PDB entry 2XE8 | X-ray diffraction, 1.79 A resolution | chain A

== Chain A ==
Name: Phosphoglycerate kinase 1
From: Homo sapiens
Notes: EC 2.7.2.3
UniProt: P00558 (PGK1_HUMAN); residues 0-416 here correspond to UniProt positions 1-417 (UniProt number = residue number + 1)
Amino-acid sequence (417 residues; numbered 0 to 416; the number before each row is that of its first residue; numbering starts at 0):
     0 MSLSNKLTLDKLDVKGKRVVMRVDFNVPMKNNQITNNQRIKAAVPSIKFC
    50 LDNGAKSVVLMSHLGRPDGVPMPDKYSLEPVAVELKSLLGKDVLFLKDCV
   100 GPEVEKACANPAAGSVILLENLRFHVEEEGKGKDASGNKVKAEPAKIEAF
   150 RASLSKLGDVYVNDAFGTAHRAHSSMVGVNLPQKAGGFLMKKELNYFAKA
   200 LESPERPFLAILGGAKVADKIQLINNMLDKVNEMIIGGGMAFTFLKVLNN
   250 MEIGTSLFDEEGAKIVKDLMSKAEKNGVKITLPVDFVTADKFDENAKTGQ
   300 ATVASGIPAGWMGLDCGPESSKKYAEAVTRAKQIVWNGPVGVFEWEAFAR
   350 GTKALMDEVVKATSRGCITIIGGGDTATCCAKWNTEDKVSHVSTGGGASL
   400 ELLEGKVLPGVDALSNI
Not modelled in the structure: 0-3
Ligand contacts:
  - 3-phosphoglyceric acid (3PG): Asp-23, Asn-25, Arg-38, His-62, Gly-64, Arg-65, Arg-122, Gly-166, Thr-167, His-169, Arg-170, Gly-396
  - AMP-PCP (ACP; phosphomethylphosphonic acid adenylate ester): Gly-213, Ala-214, Lys-215, Lys-219, Gly-237, Gly-238, Phe-241, Leu-256, Phe-291, Gly-312, Leu-313, Asp-314, Val-339, Gly-340, Val-341, Phe-342, Glu-343, Asp-374
Reported in the primary citation:
  - conformationally variable residues (loop rearrangement): Ala-214 to Lys-219
  - catalytic residues: Arg-38, Lys-215, Lys-219 (citing earlier work)

== Summary ==
Ligands of chain A: 3-phosphoglyceric acid and AMP-PCP. The paper reports catalytic residues Arg-38, Lys-215
and Lys-219; conformational variability at Ala-214.
Chain A is Phosphoglycerate kinase 1 (Homo sapiens); the structure, The complete reaction cycle of human
phosphoglycerate kinase: The open ternary complex with 3PG and AMP-PNP, was determined by X-ray diffraction
together with 2XE6 and 2XE7 from the same study.
